7EJI - chains B and C of the 4 polymer chains in the assembly; structure by X-ray diffraction, 1.56 A resolution.

[Chain B (and C)]
Name: 3-alpha-(Or 20-beta)-hydroxysteroid dehydrogenase
Source organism: Lactobacillus kefiri
Notes: chain C of this document is another copy of the same molecule, construct and numbering; everything in this record applies to it too
UniProtKB: Q6WVP7 (Q6WVP7_LACKE); residue numbers follow UniProt; this construct covers 1-252
Sequence (253 residues; row label = number of the first residue in the row; numbering starts at 0):
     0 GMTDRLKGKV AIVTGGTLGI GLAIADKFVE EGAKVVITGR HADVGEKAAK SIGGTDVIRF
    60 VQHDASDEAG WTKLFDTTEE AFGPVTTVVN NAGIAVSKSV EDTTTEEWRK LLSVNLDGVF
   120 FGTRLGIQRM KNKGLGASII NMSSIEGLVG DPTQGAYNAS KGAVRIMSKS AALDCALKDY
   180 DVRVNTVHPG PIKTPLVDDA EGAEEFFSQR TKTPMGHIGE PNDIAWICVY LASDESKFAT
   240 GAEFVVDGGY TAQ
Not modelled in the structure: 0-1
Sequence notes: expression tag (0); engineered mutation L147 (Phe in Q6WVP7), Q153 (Leu in Q6WVP7), P190 (Tyr in Q6WVP7), A199 (Leu in Q6WVP7), F205 (Met in Q6WVP7), F206 (Met in Q6WVP7)
Metal / ion sites: Mg2+: Q252 (shared with 1 residue of chain A)
Residues lining bound ligands:
  - methyl 2-methylprop-2-enoate (J69): S143, I144, E145, Y156, P188, G189, P190, F206
  - NADP (NAP; NADP nicotinamide-adenine-dinucleotide phosphate): G14, G15, T16, L17, G18, I19, G20, T37, G38, R39, H40, H62, D63, A64, N90, A91, G92, I93, V113, M141, S142, S143, Y156, K160, P188, G189, P190, I191, T193, P194, L195, V196

[Interface between chain B and chain C]
Residue-residue contacts (82; chain B residue first):
  E67(B) with T104(C), hydrogen bond
  S98(B) with D173(C)
  V99(B) with F119(C); R123(C); S169(C)
  E100(B) with R123(C); I126(C); Q127(C), hydrogen bond (backbone-side chain); K130(C), salt bridge; Y179(C), hydrogen bond
  T102(B) with F119(C); R123(C), hydrogen bond (backbone-side chain)
  T103(B) with R123(C)
  T104(B) with E67(C), hydrogen bond; F120(C); R123(C), hydrogen bond
  W107(B) with L115(C), hydrophobic; D116(C), hydrogen bond; F119(C), hydrophobic; M166(C), hydrophobic
  L111(B) with L115(C), hydrophobic
  L115(B) with W107(C), hydrophobic
  D116(B) with W107(C), hydrogen bond
  F119(B) with V99(C); T102(C); W107(C), hydrophobic
  F120(B) with T104(C)
  R123(B) with V99(C); E100(C); T102(C), hydrogen bond (side chain-backbone); T103(C); T104(C), hydrogen bond
  I126(B) with E100(C)
  Q127(B) with E100(C), hydrogen bond (side chain-backbone)
  K130(B) with E100(C), salt bridge
  E145(B) with I165(C)
  G146(B) with I165(C)
  V148(B) with I165(C)
  G149(B) with K168(C); S169(C); L172(C)
  D150(B) with S169(C), hydrogen bond (backbone-side chain)
  P151(B) with S169(C); D173(C); L176(C), hydrophobic
  G154(B) with M166(C); S169(C)
  N157(B) with I165(C); S169(C)
  A158(B) with A162(C); M166(C), hydrophobic
  G161(B) with G161(C); A162(C); I165(C)
  A162(B) with A158(C); G161(C); A162(C)
  R164(B) with R164(C); I165(C)
  I165(B) with E145(C); G146(C); V148(C); N157(C); G161(C); R164(C)
  M166(B) with V99(C); W107(C), hydrophobic; G154(C); A158(C), hydrophobic
  K168(B) with G149(C)
  S169(B) with V99(C); G149(C); D150(C), hydrogen bond (side chain-backbone); P151(C); G154(C); N157(C)
  L172(B) with G149(C); D150(C)
  D173(B) with S98(C); P151(C)
  L176(B) with P151(C), hydrophobic
  Y179(B) with E100(C), hydrogen bond
Other interface residues (no listed pair), chain B (44 interface residues in all): D101, R108, T122, L147, Q153, A170, K177
Other interface residues (no listed pair), chain C (44 interface residues in all): D101, R108, L111, T122, L147, Q153, A170, K177

[Overview]
The chain B/chain C interface involves 44 residues from each chain, with 14 hydrogen bonds and 2 salt bridges.
Polar pairs include E100(B)-K130(C), E67(B)-T104(C) and E100(B)-Q127(C). Bound to chain B: NADP and methyl
2-methylprop-2-enoate.
Chain B and chain C are both 3-alpha-(Or 20-beta)-hydroxysteroid dehydrogenase (Lactobacillus kefiri); the
structure, Crystal structure of KRED F147L/L153Q/Y190P/L199A/M205F/M206F variant and methyl methacrylate
complex, was determined by X-ray diffraction, deposited together with 7EJH, 7EJJ, 7VDO and 7VE7.
